PDB entry 4HFL | X-ray diffraction, 2.00 A resolution | chain A

Chain A:
Molecule: Putative cytoplasmic protein
From: Enterobacter cloacae
UniProt: D5C6F6 (D5C6F6_ENTCC); residues 1-163 here = UniProt positions 1-163
Sequence (176 residues; each row starts with the number of its first residue; numbers below 1 keep their minus sign (His-12 is residue -12)):
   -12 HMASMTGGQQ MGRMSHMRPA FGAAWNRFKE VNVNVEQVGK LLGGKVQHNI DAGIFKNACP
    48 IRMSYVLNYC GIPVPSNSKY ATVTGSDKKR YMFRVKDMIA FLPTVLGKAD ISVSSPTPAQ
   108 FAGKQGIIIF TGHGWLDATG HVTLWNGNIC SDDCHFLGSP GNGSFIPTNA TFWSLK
Unresolved in the structure: -12 to 0, 145-148
Construct notes: expression tag (-12 to 0)
Cystine bridges: Cys137-Cys141
Reported in the primary citation:
  - catalytic residues: Cys46, His128, Asp139
  - mutagenesis - C46A, H128A: abolished catalytic activity
  - contacts within the chain: His128-Asp139
  - mutagenesis - C137A, C141A: decreased catalytic activity
  - mutagenesis - D124A: unchanged growth
  - conformationally variable residues (loop rearrangement, order/disorder transition): Gly145 to Ile153

Overview:
From the paper: catalytic residues Cys46, His128 and Asp139; C46A and H128A abolish catalytic activity; 5
substitutions were tested in all.
Chain A is Putative cytoplasmic protein (Enterobacter cloacae); the structure, Crystal structure of the type
VI effector Tae4 from Enterobacter cloacae, was determined by X-ray diffraction, deposited together with 4HFF
and 4HFK.
